Entry 3BLX (X-ray diffraction, 2.70 A resolution); this record covers chains F and H of the 8 polymer chains in the assembly.

Chain F (and H):
Molecule: Isocitrate dehydrogenase [NAD] subunit 2
Source organism: Saccharomyces cerevisiae
Notes: EC 1.1.1.41; chain H of this document is another copy of the same molecule, construct and numbering; everything in this record applies to it too
UniProtKB: P28241 (IDH2_YEAST); residues 1-354 here correspond to UniProt positions 16-369 (UniProt number = residue number + 15)
Sequence (354 residues; numbered 1 to 354; the number before each row is that of its first residue):
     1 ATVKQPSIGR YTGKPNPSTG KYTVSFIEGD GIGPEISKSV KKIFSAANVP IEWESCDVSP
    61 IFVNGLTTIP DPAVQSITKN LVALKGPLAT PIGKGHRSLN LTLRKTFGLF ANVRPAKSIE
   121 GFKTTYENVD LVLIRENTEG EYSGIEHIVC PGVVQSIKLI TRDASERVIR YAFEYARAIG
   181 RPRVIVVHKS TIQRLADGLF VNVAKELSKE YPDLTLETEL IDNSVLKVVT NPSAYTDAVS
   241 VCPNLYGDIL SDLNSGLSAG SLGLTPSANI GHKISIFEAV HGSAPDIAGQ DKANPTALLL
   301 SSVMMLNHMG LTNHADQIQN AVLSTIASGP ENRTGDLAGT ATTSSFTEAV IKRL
Not modelled in the structure: 1-4, 92-96
UniProt features mapped onto this chain:
  - binding site (substrate): Arg104, Arg114, Arg135, Asp222
  - binding site (Mg(2+)): Asp222, Asp248, Asp252
  - site (Critical for catalysis): Tyr142, Lys189
  - modified residue (Phosphothreonine): Thr90, Thr138, Thr312, Thr334
Reported in the primary citation:
  - catalytic residues: Arg104, Arg114, Arg135, Tyr142, Asp248, Asp252 (by similarity / conservation)
  - mutagenesis - C150A, C150S: increased catalytic activity on isocitrate

How chain F and chain H interact:
Residue-residue contacts - 5 pairs, chain F then chain H:
  Cys150(F) - Cys150(H)  disulfide
  Cys150(F) - Val153(H)  hydrophobic
  Val153(F) - Cys150(H)  hydrophobic
  Gln155(F) - His147(H)
  Gln155(F) - Gln155(H)  hydrogen bond
Interface residues without a listed pair, chain F (5 interface residues in all): His147, Val149
Interface residues without a listed pair, chain H (5 interface residues in all): Val149
Disulfides between the chains: Cys150(F)-Cys150(H)

In short:
Chain F and chain H each contribute 5 residues to their interface, with 1 disulfide bond and 1 hydrogen bond.
Its one hydrogen-bonded contact is Gln155(F)-Gln155(H). The paper reports catalytic residues Arg104(F),
Arg114(F) and Arg135(F) among others; C150A and C150S of chain F increase catalytic activity on isocitrate.
Chain F and chain H are both Isocitrate dehydrogenase [NAD] subunit 2 (Saccharomyces cerevisiae); the
structure, Yeast Isocitrate Dehydrogenase (Apo Form), was determined by X-ray diffraction, deposited together
with 3BLV and 3BLW.
